6CVB - chains B and D of the 4 polymer chains in the assembly; structure by electron microscopy, 2.43 A resolution.

== Chain B ==
Name: viral protein 3
From: Enterovirus D68
Reference sequence: E9RIT6 (E9RIT6_9ENTO); residue numbers follow UniProt; this construct covers 1-247
Chain sequence (247 residues; each row starts with the number of its first residue):
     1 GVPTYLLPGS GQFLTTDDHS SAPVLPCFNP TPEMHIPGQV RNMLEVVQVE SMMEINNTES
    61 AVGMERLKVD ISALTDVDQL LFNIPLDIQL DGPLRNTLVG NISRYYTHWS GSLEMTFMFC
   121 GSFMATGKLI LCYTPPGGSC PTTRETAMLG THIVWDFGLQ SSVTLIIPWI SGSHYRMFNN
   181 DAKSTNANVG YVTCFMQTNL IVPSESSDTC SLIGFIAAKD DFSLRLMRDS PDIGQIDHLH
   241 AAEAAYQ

== Chain D ==
Name: viral protein 4
From: Enterovirus D68
Reference sequence: A0A0P0DH17 (A0A0P0DH17_9ENTO); residues 1-68 here correspond to UniProt positions 2-69 (UniProt number = residue number + 1)
Chain sequence (68 residues; row label = number of the first residue in the row):
     1 GAQVTRQQTG THENANIATN GSHITYNQIN FYKDSYAASA SKQDFSQDPS KFTEPVVEGL
    61 KAGAPVLK
Unresolved in the structure: 1-28, 59-68

== How chain B and chain D interact ==
Residue-residue contacts (39; chain B residue first):
  Asp18(B) - Ser39(D)  hydrogen bond
  Asp18(B) - Ala40(D)  hydrogen bond (side chain-backbone)
  Asp18(B) - Lys42(D)
  His19(B) - Ser39(D)
  Ser20(B) - Ile29(D)  hydrogen bond (side chain-backbone)
  Ser20(B) - Asn30(D)
  Ser20(B) - Tyr32(D)
  Ser20(B) - Ala37(D)
  Ser20(B) - Ala38(D)
  Ser20(B) - Ser39(D)
  Ser21(B) - Tyr32(D)
  Ser21(B) - Ala37(D)  hydrogen bond (backbone-backbone)
  Ala22(B) - Tyr32(D)
  Pro23(B) - Tyr32(D)
  Pro23(B) - Asp34(D)
  Pro23(B) - Tyr36(D)
  Pro23(B) - Ala37(D)  hydrophobic
  Val24(B) - Tyr36(D)
  Leu25(B) - Asp34(D)
  Leu25(B) - Tyr36(D)  hydrogen bond (backbone-side chain)
  Pro26(B) - Asp34(D)
  Cys27(B) - Asp34(D)  hydrogen bond (backbone-side chain)
  Gly38(B) - Lys51(D)
  Gly38(B) - Phe52(D)
  Gln39(B) - Lys51(D)  hydrogen bond (backbone-side chain)
  Gln39(B) - Phe52(D)
  Val40(B) - Phe52(D)  hydrophobic
  Arg41(B) - Asp44(D)
  Arg41(B) - Ser46(D)  hydrogen bond (side chain-backbone)
  Arg41(B) - Gln47(D)
  Arg41(B) - Asp48(D)
  Asn42(B) - Gln47(D)
  Glu45(B) - Ser46(D)
  Glu45(B) - Gln47(D)
  Glu45(B) - Asp48(D)
  Gln48(B) - Pro49(D)
  Gln48(B) - Thr53(D)
  Val49(B) - Phe52(D)  hydrophobic
  Val49(B) - Thr53(D)
Interface residues without a listed pair, chain B (20 interface residues in all): Phe28, Leu44

== In short ==
20 residues of chain B face 18 of chain D across their interface; the contacts include 8 hydrogen bonds. Among
the polar pairs are Asp18(B)-Ser39(D), Asp18(B)-Ala40(D) and Ser20(B)-Ile29(D).
Here chain B is viral protein 3 and chain D is viral protein 4, both from Enterovirus D68. Entry 6CVB (CryoEM
structure of human enterovirus D68 in complex with 6'-sialyl-N-acetyllactosamine) was determined by electron
microscopy, deposited together with 6CV1, 6CV2, 6CV3, 6CV4 and 6CV5.
